PDB entry 4ER4 | X-ray diffraction, 2.10 A resolution | chains E and I

== Chain E ==
Molecule: Endothiapepsin
From: Cryphonectria parasitica
Notes: EC 3.4.23.6
UniProt: P11838 (CARP_CRYPA); the construct lacks a stretch of the UniProt sequence and is renumbered around it, so the offset changes along the chain: -2 to 63 = UniProt 90-155; 64-80 = UniProt 157-173; 81-134 = UniProt 175-228; 135-159 = UniProt 230-254; 8 more segments
Sequence (330 residues; each row starts with the number of its first residue; note: 9 numbers in that range are skipped by the numbering (no residue carries them; nothing is unmodelled there); a row labelled like 282A-282B holds insertion residues (282A, then the next letters in order); numbers below 1 keep their minus sign (Ser-2 is residue -2)):
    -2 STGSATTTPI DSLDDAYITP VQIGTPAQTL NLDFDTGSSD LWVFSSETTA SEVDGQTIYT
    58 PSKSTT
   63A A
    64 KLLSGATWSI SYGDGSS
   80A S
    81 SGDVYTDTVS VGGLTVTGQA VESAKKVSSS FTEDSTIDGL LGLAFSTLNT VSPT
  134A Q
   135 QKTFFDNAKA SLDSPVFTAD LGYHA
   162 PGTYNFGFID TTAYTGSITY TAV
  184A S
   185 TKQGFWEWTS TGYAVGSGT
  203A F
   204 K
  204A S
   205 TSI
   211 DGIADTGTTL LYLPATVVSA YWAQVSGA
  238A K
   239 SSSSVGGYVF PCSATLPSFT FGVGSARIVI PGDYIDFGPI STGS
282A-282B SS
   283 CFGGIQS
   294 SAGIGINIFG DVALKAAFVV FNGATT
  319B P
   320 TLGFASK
Disulfides: Cys250-Cys283
UniProt features mapped onto this chain:
  - active site: Asp32, Ser194

== Chain I ==
Molecule: H-142
Sequence (9 residues; row label = number of the first residue in the row):
     1 PHPFHXIHK
Modified residues: LAV (N-[(2S)-2-amino-4-methylpentyl]-L-valine) at position 6

== How chain E and chain I interact ==
Pairs across the interface - 39 pairs, chain E then chain I:
  Ile7(E) with Phe4(I), hydrophobic
  Leu10(E) with Pro1(I), hydrophobic
  Asp12(E) with His2(I), hydrogen bond (side chain-backbone); Phe4(I)
  Ala13(E) with Phe4(I), hydrophobic
  Asp30(E) with LAV_6(I)
  Asp32(E) with LAV_6(I)
  Gly34(E) with LAV_6(I); Ile7(I), hydrogen bond (backbone-backbone)
  Ser74(E) with Ile7(I); His8(I), hydrogen bond (backbone-backbone)
  Tyr75(E) with LAV_6(I); His8(I)
  Gly76(E) with His5(I); LAV_6(I), hydrogen bond (backbone-backbone)
  Asp77(E) with His5(I), salt bridge
  Glu113(E) with His2(I), salt bridge
  Asp114(E) with His2(I), salt bridge; Phe4(I)
  Ile117(E) with Phe4(I), hydrophobic
  Leu120(E) with LAV_6(I)
  Leu128(E) with Ile7(I), hydrophobic
  Phe189(E) with LAV_6(I); Ile7(I), hydrophobic
  Ile213(E) with LAV_6(I)
  Asp215(E) with LAV_6(I)
  Gly217(E) with Phe4(I); His5(I); LAV_6(I), hydrogen bond (backbone-backbone)
  Thr218(E) with Phe4(I); His5(I); LAV_6(I)
  Thr219(E) with Pro3(I); Phe4(I), hydrogen bond (side chain-backbone)
  Tyr222(E) with His5(I)
  Phe275(E) with Pro1(I)
  Pro277(E) with Pro1(I)
  Ile278(E) with Pro1(I)
  Phe284(E) with Pro1(I), hydrophobic
Interface residues without a listed pair, chain E (33 interface residues in all): Ser35, Ile73, Phe111, Leu220, Gly276, Ile301
Interface residues without a listed pair, chain I (9 interface residues in all): Lys9

== Summary ==
33 residues of chain E and 9 residues of chain I are in contact; the contacts include 6 hydrogen bonds and 3
salt bridges. Polar pairs include Asp77(E)-His5(I), Glu113(E)-His2(I) and Asp114(E)-His2(I). UniProt lists
active-site residues Asp32(E) and Ser194(E) on chain E.
Chain E is Endothiapepsin (Cryphonectria parasitica) and chain I is H-142; the structure, High-resolution
X-ray analyses of renin inhibitor-aspartic proteinase complexes, was determined by X-ray diffraction.
